5YRT - chains A and D of the 6 polymer chains in the assembly; structure by X-ray diffraction, 1.70 A resolution.

[Chain A (and D)]
Name: Diol dehydrase alpha subunit
Organism: Klebsiella oxytoca
Notes: EC 4.2.1.28; chain D of this document is another copy of the same molecule, construct and numbering; everything in this record applies to it too
UniProt: Q59470 (Q59470_KLEOX); residues 1-554 here = UniProt positions 1-554
Sequence (554 residues; row label = number of the first residue in the row):
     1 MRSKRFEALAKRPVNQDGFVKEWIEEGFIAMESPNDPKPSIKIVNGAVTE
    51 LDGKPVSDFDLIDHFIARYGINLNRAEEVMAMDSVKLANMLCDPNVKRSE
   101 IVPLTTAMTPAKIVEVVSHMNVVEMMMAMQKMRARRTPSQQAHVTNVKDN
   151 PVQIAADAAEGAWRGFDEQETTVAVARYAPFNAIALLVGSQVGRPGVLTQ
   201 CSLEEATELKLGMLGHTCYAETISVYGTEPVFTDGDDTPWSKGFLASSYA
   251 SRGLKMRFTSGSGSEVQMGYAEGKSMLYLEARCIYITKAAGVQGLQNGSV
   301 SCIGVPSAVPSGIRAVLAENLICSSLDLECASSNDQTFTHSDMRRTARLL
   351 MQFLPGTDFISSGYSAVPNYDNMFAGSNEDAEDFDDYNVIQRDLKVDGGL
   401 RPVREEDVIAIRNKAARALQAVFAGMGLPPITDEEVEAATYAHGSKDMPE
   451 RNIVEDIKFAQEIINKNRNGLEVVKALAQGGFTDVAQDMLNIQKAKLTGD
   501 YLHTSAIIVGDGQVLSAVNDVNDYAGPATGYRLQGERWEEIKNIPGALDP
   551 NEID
Not modelled in the structure: 552-554
Bound ions: Ca2+: Q141, E170, E221, Q296, S362; K+ site 1: L203, E205, E208, T222; K+ site 2: G261, S264, E265, E280
Small-molecule neighbours:
  - 5'-deoxyadenosine (5AD): S202, T222, S224, V225, Y226, T259, S260, G261, S262, S264, Q296, S299, V300, S301, C302, F374
  - cobalamin (B12): T172, V173, A174, V175, A176, S202, L203, E204, E205, T222, S224, Y226, D234, G235, Q267, M268, S301, C302, Q336, M373, F374, A375

[Chain A / chain D interface]
Contacting residue pairs - 203 pairs, chain A then chain D:
  M1(A) - Y441(D)
  R2(A) - E405(D)  salt bridge
  R2(A) - Y441(D)
  S3(A) - E405(D)  hydrogen bond (backbone-side chain)
  S3(A) - Y441(D)
  K4(A) - Y441(D)  hydrogen bond (backbone-backbone)
  K4(A) - H443(D)
  K4(A) - D447(D)
  R5(A) - D157(D)  salt bridge
  R5(A) - E160(D)  salt bridge
  R5(A) - A366(D)  hydrogen bond (side chain-backbone)
  R5(A) - V367(D)
  R5(A) - P368(D)
  R5(A) - A381(D)
  R5(A) - A442(D)
  R5(A) - H443(D)  hydrogen bond
  F6(A) - R164(D)
  F6(A) - V403(D)
  F6(A) - E405(D)
  F6(A) - V408(D)  hydrophobic
  A8(A) - H443(D)
  L9(A) - R164(D)
  L9(A) - A381(D)
  L9(A) - E382(D)
  L9(A) - F384(D)
  L9(A) - D385(D)
  R12(A) - E382(D)  hydrogen bond (side chain-backbone)
  R12(A) - D383(D)  salt bridge
  R12(A) - D386(D)  salt bridge
  V14(A) - D386(D)
  N15(A) - D385(D)  hydrogen bond
  F19(A) - V389(D)  hydrophobic
  F19(A) - R392(D)
  F19(A) - I544(D)  hydrophobic
  F19(A) - G546(D)
  F19(A) - A547(D)
  F19(A) - L548(D)  hydrogen bond (backbone-backbone)
  V20(A) - R392(D)  hydrogen bond (backbone-side chain)
  V20(A) - L548(D)
  V20(A) - P550(D)  hydrophobic
  K21(A) - A547(D)
  K21(A) - L548(D)  hydrogen bond (backbone-backbone)
  K21(A) - D549(D)  salt bridge
  K21(A) - P550(D)
  W23(A) - P550(D)  hydrophobic
  W23(A) - N551(D)
  V85(A) - P527(D)
  V85(A) - A528(D)  hydrophobic
  A88(A) - P527(D)
  N89(A) - N95(D)  hydrogen bond
  N89(A) - A525(D)
  N89(A) - P527(D)
  C92(A) - M127(D)  hydrophobic
  C92(A) - P527(D)
  D93(A) - D93(D)
  D93(A) - N95(D)  hydrogen bond
  P94(A) - D93(D)
  P94(A) - P94(D)
  N95(A) - N89(D)  hydrogen bond
  N95(A) - D93(D)  hydrogen bond
  H119(A) - P527(D)
  H119(A) - A528(D)  hydrogen bond (backbone-backbone)
  H119(A) - R532(D)  hydrogen bond (backbone-side chain)
  N121(A) - Q130(D)  hydrogen bond
  N121(A) - R532(D)
  V122(A) - L354(D)  hydrophobic
  V122(A) - L394(D)
  V123(A) - M126(D)
  V123(A) - M127(D)
  V123(A) - Q130(D)
  V123(A) - L354(D)
  V123(A) - P355(D)
  E124(A) - Q130(D)
  E124(A) - Y524(D)  hydrogen bond
  E124(A) - G526(D)
  E124(A) - P527(D)
  E124(A) - R532(D)  salt bridge
  M126(A) - V123(D)
  M126(A) - M126(D)  hydrophobic
  M126(A) - L354(D)  hydrophobic
  M127(A) - C92(D)  hydrophobic
  M127(A) - V123(D)
  M127(A) - M127(D)  hydrophobic
  Q130(A) - N121(D)  hydrogen bond
  Q130(A) - V123(D)
  Q130(A) - E124(D)
  D157(A) - R5(D)  salt bridge
  E160(A) - R5(D)  salt bridge
  R164(A) - F6(D)
  R164(A) - L9(D)
  S307(A) - D393(D)
  A308(A) - R392(D)  hydrogen bond (backbone-side chain)
  V309(A) - R392(D)
  P310(A) - R392(D)
  P310(A) - W538(D)  hydrophobic
  P310(A) - K542(D)
  S311(A) - R392(D)  hydrogen bond (backbone-backbone)
  S311(A) - D393(D)
  S311(A) - K395(D)
  G312(A) - D393(D)  hydrogen bond (backbone-backbone)
  I313(A) - D393(D)  hydrogen bond (backbone-backbone)
  I313(A) - L394(D)  hydrophobic
  R314(A) - D393(D)  hydrogen bond (backbone-backbone)
  R314(A) - L394(D)
  R314(A) - K395(D)
  S341(A) - D386(D)  hydrogen bond
  D342(A) - D342(D)
  M343(A) - R345(D)
  M343(A) - T346(D)
  M343(A) - D383(D)
  M343(A) - D386(D)
  R344(A) - V389(D)
  R344(A) - D393(D)  salt bridge
  R345(A) - M343(D)
  T346(A) - M343(D)
  T346(A) - T346(D)
  A347(A) - L350(D)  hydrophobic
  L350(A) - A347(D)  hydrophobic
  L350(A) - L350(D)  hydrophobic
  M351(A) - L354(D)  hydrophobic
  L354(A) - V122(D)  hydrophobic
  L354(A) - V123(D)
  L354(A) - M126(D)  hydrophobic
  L354(A) - M351(D)  hydrophobic
  P355(A) - V123(D)
  A366(A) - R5(D)  hydrogen bond (backbone-side chain)
  P368(A) - R5(D)
  A381(A) - R5(D)
  A381(A) - L9(D)
  E382(A) - L9(D)
  E382(A) - R12(D)  hydrogen bond (backbone-side chain)
  D383(A) - R12(D)  salt bridge
  D383(A) - M343(D)
  F384(A) - L9(D)
  D385(A) - L9(D)
  D385(A) - N15(D)  hydrogen bond
  D386(A) - R12(D)  salt bridge
  D386(A) - V14(D)
  D386(A) - S341(D)  hydrogen bond
  D386(A) - M343(D)
  V389(A) - F19(D)  hydrophobic
  V389(A) - R344(D)
  R392(A) - F19(D)
  R392(A) - V20(D)  hydrogen bond (side chain-backbone)
  R392(A) - A308(D)  hydrogen bond (side chain-backbone)
  R392(A) - V309(D)
  R392(A) - P310(D)
  R392(A) - S311(D)  hydrogen bond (backbone-backbone)
  D393(A) - S307(D)
  D393(A) - S311(D)
  D393(A) - G312(D)  hydrogen bond (backbone-backbone)
  D393(A) - I313(D)  hydrogen bond (backbone-backbone)
  D393(A) - R314(D)  hydrogen bond (backbone-backbone)
  D393(A) - R344(D)  salt bridge
  L394(A) - V122(D)
  L394(A) - I313(D)  hydrophobic
  L394(A) - R314(D)
  K395(A) - E32(D)  salt bridge
  K395(A) - R314(D)
  V403(A) - F6(D)
  E405(A) - R2(D)  salt bridge
  E405(A) - S3(D)  hydrogen bond (side chain-backbone)
  E405(A) - F6(D)
  V408(A) - F6(D)  hydrophobic
  I409(A) - M1(D)
  I409(A) - S3(D)
  Y441(A) - M1(D)  hydrophobic
  Y441(A) - R2(D)
  Y441(A) - S3(D)
  Y441(A) - K4(D)  hydrogen bond (backbone-backbone)
  A442(A) - R5(D)
  H443(A) - K4(D)
  H443(A) - R5(D)  hydrogen bond (backbone-side chain)
  H443(A) - A8(D)
  D447(A) - K4(D)
  Y524(A) - E124(D)  hydrogen bond
  A525(A) - N89(D)  hydrogen bond (backbone-side chain)
  G526(A) - N89(D)
  G526(A) - E124(D)
  P527(A) - V85(D)
  P527(A) - A88(D)
  P527(A) - N89(D)
  P527(A) - C92(D)
  P527(A) - H119(D)
  P527(A) - E124(D)
  A528(A) - V85(D)  hydrophobic
  A528(A) - H119(D)  hydrogen bond (backbone-backbone)
  R532(A) - H119(D)  hydrogen bond (side chain-backbone)
  R532(A) - N121(D)
  R532(A) - E124(D)  salt bridge
  W538(A) - P310(D)  hydrophobic
  W538(A) - S311(D)
  K542(A) - P310(D)
  I544(A) - F19(D)  hydrophobic
  G546(A) - F19(D)
  A547(A) - F19(D)
  A547(A) - K21(D)
  L548(A) - F19(D)  hydrogen bond (backbone-backbone)
  L548(A) - V20(D)
  L548(A) - K21(D)  hydrogen bond (backbone-backbone)
  P550(A) - K21(D)
  P550(A) - W23(D)  hydrophobic
  N551(A) - W23(D)
Other interface residues (no listed pair), chain A (96 interface residues in all): E32, M120, V367, I390, V396, R404, R412, E437, P545
Other interface residues (no listed pair), chain D (97 interface residues in all): E22, M120, I390, V396, R404, I409, R412, P545

[In short]
96 residues of chain A and 97 residues of chain D are in contact, with 43 hydrogen bonds and 16 salt bridges.
Polar contacts include R2(A)-E405(D), R5(A)-D157(D) and R5(A)-E160(D). Chain A binds 5'-deoxyadenosine and
cobalamin. Q141(A), E170(A), E221(A), Q296(A) and S362(A) coordinate Ca2+.
Chain A and chain D are both Diol dehydrase alpha subunit (Klebsiella oxytoca); the structure, Diol
dehydratase, AdoCbl/substrate-free, anaerobically-prepared crystal, was determined by X-ray diffraction
together with 5YRV, 5YSH, 5YSN and 5YSR from the same study.
